PDB entry 1EZW | X-ray diffraction, 1.65 A resolution | chain A

[Chain A]
Protein: Coenzyme F420-dependent N5, N10-methylenetetrahydromethanopterin reductase
Source organism: Methanopyrus kandleri
Reference sequence: Q8TXY4 (MER_METKA); numbering as in UniProt (aligned over 1-349)
Sequence (349 residues; each row starts with the number of its first residue):
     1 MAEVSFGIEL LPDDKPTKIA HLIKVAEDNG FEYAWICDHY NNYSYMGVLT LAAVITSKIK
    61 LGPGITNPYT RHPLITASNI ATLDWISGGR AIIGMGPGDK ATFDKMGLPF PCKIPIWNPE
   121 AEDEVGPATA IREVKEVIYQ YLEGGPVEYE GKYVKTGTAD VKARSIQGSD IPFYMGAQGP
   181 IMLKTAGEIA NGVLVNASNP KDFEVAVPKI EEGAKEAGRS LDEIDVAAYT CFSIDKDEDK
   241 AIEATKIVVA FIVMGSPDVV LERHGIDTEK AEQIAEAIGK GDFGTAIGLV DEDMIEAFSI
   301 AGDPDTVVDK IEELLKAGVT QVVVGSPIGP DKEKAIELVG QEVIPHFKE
Disordered / not traced: 1, 349
Construct notes: conflict I344 (Leu in Q8TXY4)
Bound ions: Mg2+: T56, S57

[In short]
The Mg2+ site is built by T56 and S57.
Chain A is Coenzyme F420-dependent N5, N10-methylenetetrahydromethanopterin reductase (Methanopyrus kandleri);
the structure, Structure of coenzyme F420 dependent tetrahydromethanopterin reductase from methanopyrus
kandleri, was determined by X-ray diffraction (same publication as 1F07).
